8VLR - chains B and L of the 10 polymer chains in the assembly; structure by electron microscopy, 2.60 A resolution.

[Chain B]
Name: Histone H4
Organism: Homo sapiens
UniProt: P62805 (H4_HUMAN); residues 19-102 here correspond to UniProt positions 20-103 (UniProt number = residue number + 1)
Amino-acid sequence (84 residues; row label = number of the first residue in the row):
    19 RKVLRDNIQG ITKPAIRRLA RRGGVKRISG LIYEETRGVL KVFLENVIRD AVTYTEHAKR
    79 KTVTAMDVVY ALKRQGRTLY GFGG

[Chain L]
Molecule: 136-nt DNA strand
Organism: Homo sapiens
Sequence (136 nucleotides; numbered 148 to 283; the number before each row is that of its first residue):
   148 TCATAATGGA GCACCAGATT CTACCAAAAG TGTATTTGGT AACTGCTCCA TCAAAAGGCA
   208 GGTTCAGCTG AATTCAGCTG AACCTGCCTT TTGTTGGAGC AGTTTCTAAA TACACTTTTG
   268 GAAGAACAGG CAGAGA

[Interface between chain B and chain L]
Residue-residue contacts - 13 pairs, chain B then chain L:
  Arg35(B) - DA228(L)  salt bridge to the phosphate
  Lys44(B) - DA228(L)  phosphate contact
  Arg45(B) - DT226(L)  base contact
  Arg45(B) - DG227(L)  hydrogen bond to the sugar
  Arg45(B) - DA228(L)  phosphate contact
  Ile46(B) - DG227(L)  sugar contact
  Ile46(B) - DA228(L)  hydrogen bond to the phosphate
  Ser47(B) - DG227(L)  hydrogen bond to the phosphate
  Gly48(B) - DG227(L)  hydrogen bond to the phosphate
  Arg78(B) - DA248(L)  phosphate contact
  Lys79(B) - DC247(L)  salt bridge to the phosphate
  Lys79(B) - DA248(L)  hydrogen bond to the phosphate
  Thr80(B) - DA248(L)  hydrogen bond to the phosphate
Interface residues without a listed pair, chain B (11 interface residues in all): Arg39, Lys77
Interface residues without a listed pair, chain L (6 interface residues in all): DA229

[Summary]
11 residues of chain B face 6 of chain L across their interface, with 6 hydrogen bonds and 2 salt bridges.
Polar contacts include Arg45(B)-DG227(L), Ile46(B)-DA228(L) and Ser47(B)-DG227(L).
Chain B is Histone H4 and chain L is a 136-nt DNA strand, both from Homo sapiens; the structure, Cryo-EM
structure of native H2AK119bu nucleosome at 2.6, was determined by electron microscopy.
